PDB entry 7JV2 | electron microscopy, 3.50 A resolution | chains H and A of the 3 polymer chains in the assembly

Chain H:
Molecule: S2H13 Fab heavy chain
From: Homo sapiens
Notes: antibody fragment or engineered binder
Amino-acid sequence (120 residues; numbered 1 to 120; the number before each row is that of its first residue):
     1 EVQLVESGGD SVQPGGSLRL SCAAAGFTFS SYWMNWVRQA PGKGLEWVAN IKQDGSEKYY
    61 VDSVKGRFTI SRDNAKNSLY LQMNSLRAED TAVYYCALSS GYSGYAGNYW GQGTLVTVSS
Not modelled in the structure: 120
Cystine bridges: Cys22-Cys96

Chain A:
Molecule: Spike glycoprotein
From: Severe acute respiratory syndrome coronavirus 2
UniProtKB: P0DTC2 (SPIKE_SARS2); residue numbers follow UniProt; this construct covers 14-1211
Amino-acid sequence (1281 residues; numbered -18 to 1262; the number before each row is that of its first residue; numbers below 1 keep their minus sign (Met-18 is residue -18)):
   -18 MGILPSPGMP ALLSLVSLLS VLLMGCVAET GTQCVNLTTR TQLPPAYTNS FTRGVYYPDK
    42 VFRSSVLHST QDLFLPFFSN VTWFHAIHVS GTNGTKRFDN PVLPFNDGVY FASTEKSNII
   102 RGWIFGTTLD SKTQSLLIVN NATNVVIKVC EFQFCNDPFL GVYYHKNNKS WMESEFRVYS
   162 SANNCTFEYV SQPFLMDLEG KQGNFKNLRE FVFKNIDGYF KIYSKHTPIN LVRDLPQGFS
   222 ALEPLVDLPI GINITRFQTL LALHRSYLTP GDSSSGWTAG AAAYYVGYLQ PRTFLLKYNE
   282 NGTITDAVDC ALDPLSETKC TLKSFTVEKG IYQTSNFRVQ PTESIVRFPN ITNLCPFGEV
   342 FNATRFASVY AWNRKRISNC VADYSVLYNS ASFSTFKCYG VSPTKLNDLC FTNVYADSFV
   402 IRGDEVRQIA PGQTGKIADY NYKLPDDFTG CVIAWNSNNL DSKVGGNYNY LYRLFRKSNL
   462 KPFERDISTE IYQAGSTPCN GVEGFNCYFP LQSYGFQPTN GVGYQPYRVV VLSFELLHAP
   522 ATVCGPKKST NLVKNKCVNF NFNGLTGTGV LTESNKKFLP FQQFGRDIAD TTDAVRDPQT
   582 LEILDITPCS FGGVSVITPG TNTSNQVAVL YQDVNCTEVP VAIHADQLTP TWRVYSTGSN
   642 VFQTRAGCLI GAEHVNNSYE CDIPIGAGIC ASYQTQTNSP SGAGSVASQS IIAYTMSLGA
   702 ENSVAYSNNS IAIPTNFTIS VTTEILPVSM TKTSVDCTMY ICGDSTECSN LLLQYGSFCT
   762 QLNRALTGIA VEQDKNTQEV FAQVKQIYKT PPIKDFGGFN FSQILPDPSK PSKRSFIEDL
   822 LFNKVTLADA GFIKQYGDCL GDIAARDLIC AQKFNGLTVL PPLLTDEMIA QYTSALLAGT
   882 ITSGWTFGAG AALQIPFAMQ MAYRFNGIGV TQNVLYENQK LIANQFNSAI GKIQDSLSST
   942 ASALGKLQDV VNQNAQALNT LVKQLSSNFG AISSVLNDIL SRLDPPEAEV QIDRLITGRL
  1002 QSLQTYVTQQ LIRAAEIRAS ANLAATKMSE CVLGQSKRVD FCGKGYHLMS FPQSAPHGVV
  1062 FLHVTYVPAQ EKNFTTAPAI CHDGKAHFPR EGVFVSNGTH WFVTQRNFYE PQIITTDNTF
  1122 VSGNCDVVIG IVNNTVYDPL QPELDSFKEE LDKYFKNHTS PDVDLGDISG INASVVNIQK
  1182 EIDRLNEVAK NLNESLIDLQ ELGKYEQYIK GSGRENLYFQ GGGGSGYIPE APRDGQAYVR
  1242 KDGEWVLLST FLGHHHHHHH H
Not modelled in the structure: -18 to 442, 462-467, 502-1262
Differences from the reference sequence: expression tag (-18 to 13, 1212-1262); engineered mutation Ser682 (Arg in P0DTC2), Gly683 (Arg in P0DTC2), Gly685 (Arg in P0DTC2), Pro986 (Lys in P0DTC2), Pro987 (Val in P0DTC2)
Cystine bridges: Cys480-Cys488
UniProt features mapped onto this chain:
  - region: Asn280 to Cys301 (Putative superantigen), Arg403 to Asp405 (Integrin-binding motif), Asn448 to Phe456 (Immunodominant HLA epitope recognized by the CD8+), Pro681, Ala684 (Putative superantigen), Ser816 to Tyr837 (Fusion peptide 1), Lys835 to Phe855 (Fusion peptide 2), Asp1163 to Glu1202 (Heptad repeat 2)
  - site: Arg815, Ser816 (Cleavage)
  - glycosylation: Asn17 (N-linked (GlcNAc...) (complex) asparagine), Asn61 (N-linked (GlcNAc...) (hybrid) asparagine), Asn74 (N-linked (GlcNAc...) (complex) asparagine), Asn122 (N-linked (GlcNAc...) (hybrid) asparagine), Asn149 (N-linked (GlcNAc...) (complex) asparagine), Asn165 (N-linked (GlcNAc...) (complex) asparagine), Asn234 (N-linked (GlcNAc...) (high mannose) asparagine), Asn282 (N-linked (GlcNAc...) (complex) asparagine), Thr323 (O-linked (GalNAc) threonine), Ser325 (O-linked (HexNAc...) serine), Asn331 (N-linked (GlcNAc...) (complex) asparagine), Asn343 (N-linked (GlcNAc...) (complex) asparagine), Asn603 (N-linked (GlcNAc...) (hybrid) asparagine), Asn616 (N-linked (GlcNAc...) (complex) asparagine), Asn657 (N-linked (GlcNAc...) (complex) asparagine), Thr676 (O-linked (GlcNAc...) threonine), Thr678 (O-linked (GlcNAc...) threonine), Asn709 (N-linked (GlcNAc...) (high mannose) asparagine), Asn717 (N-linked (GlcNAc...) (hybrid) asparagine), Asn801 (N-linked (GlcNAc...) (hybrid) asparagine) and 6 more in UniProt
  - natural variant: Leu18 (L18F: In strain: Beta/B.1.351, Gamma/P.1 and 1 more), Thr19 (T19I: In strain: Omicron/BQ.1.1, Omicron/XBB.1.5 and 1 more; T19R: In strain: Delta/B.1.617.2, Omicron/BA.2 and 4 more), Thr20 (T20N: In strain: Gamma/P.1), Leu24 to Ala27 (sequence variant, change not given here; In strain: Omicron/BA.2, Omicron/BA.2.12.1 and 6 more), Pro26 (P26S: In strain: Gamma/P.1), Gln52 (Q52H: In strain: Omicron/EG.5.1), Ala67 (A67V: In strain: Eta/B.1.525, Omicron/BA.1), His69 to Val70 (deletion: In strain: Alpha/B.1.1.7, Eta/B.1.525 and 5 more), Gly75 (G75V: In strain: Lambda/C.37), Thr76 (T76I: In strain: Lambda/C.37), Asp80 (D80A: In strain: Beta/B.1.351), Val83 (V83A: In strain: Omicron/XBB.1.5, Omicron/EG.5.1), 80 further natural variant entries in UniProt
  - mutagenesis: His69 to Val70 (Increased incorporation of cleaved spike into virions), Asn121 (N121Q: Partial loss of biliverdin affinity), Arg190 (R190K: Partial loss of biliverdin affinity), Asn234 (N234Q: Increased resistance to neutralizing antibodies), Asn331 (N331Q: Reduced viral infectivity), Asn343 (N343Q: Reduced viral infectivity), Leu452 (L452R: Increased resistance to neutralizing antibodies. Decreases HLA binding to NF9 epitope. Increased binding affinity to human ACE2), Tyr453 (Y453F: Decreased HLA binding to NF9 epitope. Increased binding affinity to human ACE2), Ala475 (A475V: Increased resistance to neutralizing antibodies), Val483 (V483A: Increased resistance to neutralizing antibodies), Glu484 (E484D: Increased replication in human TMEM106B overexpressing cells), Phe490 (F490L: Increased resistance to neutralizing antibodies and human covalescent sera neutralization), 12 further mutagenesis entries in UniProt

Chain H / chain A interface:
Pairs across the interface (15; chain H residue first):
  Val2(H) - Gly482(A)
  Val2(H) - Val483(A)  hydrophobic
  Gly26(H) - Asn481(A)
  Phe27(H) - Asn481(A)
  Phe27(H) - Val483(A)  hydrophobic
  Thr28(H) - Asn481(A)
  Tyr32(H) - Val483(A)
  Ser100(H) - Glu484(A)  hydrogen bond (side chain-backbone)
  Ser100(H) - Gly485(A)
  Ser100(H) - Phe486(A)  hydrogen bond (backbone-backbone)
  Gly101(H) - Phe486(A)
  Tyr102(H) - Phe486(A)  hydrophobic
  Tyr109(H) - Gly482(A)
  Tyr109(H) - Val483(A)
  Tyr109(H) - Glu484(A)  hydrogen bond (side chain-backbone)
Also at the interface, not in a pair above, chain H (10 interface residues in all): Leu98
Also at the interface, not in a pair above, chain A (7 interface residues in all): Pro479
Interface features reported in the paper:
  - epitope / paratope residues, chain A: Ile472(A)

Overview:
Chain H and chain A form an interface of 10 and 7 residues respectively; the contacts include 3 hydrogen
bonds. Among the polar pairs are Ser100(H)-Glu484(A), Tyr109(H)-Glu484(A) and Ser100(H)-Phe486(A). From
UniProt: 24 mutagenesis sites on chain A. The paper reports the epitope/paratope residue Ile472(A).
Here chain H is S2H13 Fab heavy chain (Homo sapiens) and chain A is Spike glycoprotein (Severe acute
respiratory syndrome coronavirus 2). Entry 7JV2 (SARS-CoV-2 spike in complex with the S2H13 neutralizing
antibody Fab fragment (local refinement of the receptor-binding ...) was determined by electron microscopy
together with 7JV4, 7JV6, 7JW0 and 7JXC from the same study.
